PDB entry 4YMN | X-ray diffraction, 2.59 A resolution | chains A and T of the 4 polymer chains in the assembly

# Chain A
Molecule: DNA polymerase beta
Organism: Homo sapiens
Notes: EC 2.7.7.7, 4.2.99.-
UniProtKB: P06746 (DPOLB_HUMAN); numbering as in UniProt (aligned over 1-335)
Sequence (335 residues; row label = number of the first residue in the row):
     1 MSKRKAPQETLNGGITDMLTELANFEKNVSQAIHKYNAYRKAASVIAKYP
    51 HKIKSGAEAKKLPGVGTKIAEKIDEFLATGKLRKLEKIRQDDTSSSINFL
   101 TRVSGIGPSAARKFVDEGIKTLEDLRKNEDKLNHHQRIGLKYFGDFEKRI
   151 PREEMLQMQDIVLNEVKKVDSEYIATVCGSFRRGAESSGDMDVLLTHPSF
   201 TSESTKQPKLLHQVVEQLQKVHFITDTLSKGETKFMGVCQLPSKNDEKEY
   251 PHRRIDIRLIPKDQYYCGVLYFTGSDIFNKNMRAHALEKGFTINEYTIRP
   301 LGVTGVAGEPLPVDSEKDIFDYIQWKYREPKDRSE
Unresolved in the structure: 1-6, 205-206
Ion coordination: Na+ site 1: Lys-60, Leu-62, Val-65 (shared with 1 residue of chain D); Na+ site 2: Thr-101, Val-103, Ile-106 (shared with 1 residue of chain P); Mg2+: Asp-190 (together with 0KX)
Ligand contacts: 0KX (2'-deoxy-5'-O-[(R)-hydroxy{[(R)-hydroxy(phosphonooxy)phosphoryl]amino}phosphoryl]cytidine): Arg-149, Gly-179, Ser-180, Arg-183, Ser-188, Gly-189, Asp-190, Tyr-271, Phe-272, Gly-274, Asp-276, Asn-279
Curated features (UniProtKB/Swiss-Prot):
  - region: Arg-183 to Asp-192 (DNA-binding)
  - active site: Lys-72 (Nucleophile)
  - binding site (K(+)): Lys-60, Leu-62, Val-65, Thr-101, Val-103, Ile-106
  - binding site (Na(+)): Lys-60, Leu-62, Val-65, Thr-101, Val-103, Ile-106
  - binding site (dATP): Arg-149, Ser-180, Arg-183, Gly-189, Asp-190
  - binding site (dCTP): Arg-149, Ser-180, Arg-183, Gly-189, Asp-190
  - binding site (dGTP): Arg-149, Ser-180, Arg-183, Gly-189, Asp-190, Asp-192
  - binding site (dTTP): Arg-149, Ser-180, Arg-183, Gly-189, Asp-190
  - binding site (Mg(2+)): Asp-190, Asp-192, Asp-256
  - modified residue: Lys-72 (N6-acetyllysine), Arg-83 (Omega-N-methylarginine), Arg-152 (Omega-N-methylarginine)
  - cross-link (Glycyl lysine isopeptide (Lys-Gly)): Lys-41 (interchain with G-Cter in ubiquitin), Lys-61 (interchain with G-Cter in ubiquitin), Lys-81 (interchain with G-Cter in ubiquitin)
  - natural variant: Leu-22 (L22P: Found in a gastric cancer sample; uncertain significance), Tyr-39 (Y39C: Found in a gastric cancer sample; uncertain significance), Gly-118 (G118V: Decreased DNA-directed DNA polymerase activity), Arg-137 (R137Q: Decreased function in base-excision repair), Arg-149 (R149I: Decreased DNA-directed DNA polymerase activity), Asp-160 (D160N: Found in a gastric cancer sample; uncertain significance), Cys-239 (C239R: Found in a gastric cancer sample; uncertain significance), Lys-289 (K289M: Found in a colon cancer sample; uncertain significance), Asn-294 (N294D: Found in a gastric cancer sample; uncertain significance), Glu-295 (E295K: Found in a gastric cancer sample; uncertain significance)
  - mutagenesis: Phe-25 (F25W: No effect on 5'-dRP lyase activity. Decreased ssDNA binding), His-34 (H34G: Decreased 5'-dRP lyase activity. Decreased ssDNA binding), Lys-35 (K35A: Decreased 5'-dRP lyase activity. Decreased ssDNA binding. Loss of 5'-dRP lyase activity; when associated with A-68 and A-72. Decreased ssDNA binding; when associated with A-68 and A-72 ...), Tyr-39 (Y39F: No effect on 5'-dRP lyase activity; Y39Q: Abolishes DNA polymerase and 5'-dRP lyase activity), Lys-41 (K41R: Abolishes ubiquitination; when associated with R-61 and R-81), Lys-60 (K60A: Decreased 5'-dRP lyase activity. Decreased ssDNA binding), Lys-61 (K61R: Abolishes ubiquitination; when associated with R-41 and R-81), Lys-68 (K68A: No effect on 5'-dRP lyase activity. Decreased ssDNA binding. Loss of 5'-dRP lyase activity; when associated with A-35 and A-72. Decreased ssDNA binding; when associated with A-35 and A-72 ...), Glu-71 (E71Q: No effect on 5'-dRP lyase activity. No effect on structure shown by circular dichroism. No effect on ssDNA binding), Lys-72 (K72A: Severely reduced 5'-dRP lyase activity. Does not affect ssDNA binding. Loss of 5'-dRP lyase activity; when associated with A-35 and A-68. Decreased ssDNA binding ...), Glu-75 (E75A: Slightly decreased 5'-dRP lyase activity. Decreased ssDNA binding. No effect on structure shown by circular dichroism), Lys-81 (K81R: Abolishes ubiquitination; when associated with R-41 and R-61), 5 further mutagenesis entries in UniProt
What the authors report for this chain:
  - conformationally variable residues (helix shift): Asn-279, Arg-283
  - binding site for DNA 16-mer (template) (chain T): Tyr-271
  - catalytic residues: Asp-256 (proposed by the authors, not directly observed)

# Chain T
Molecule: DNA 16-mer (template)
Sequence (16 nucleotides; each row starts with the number of its first residue):
     1 CCGACXTCGCATCAGC
Modified residues: 7BG (2-amino-7-benzyl-9-(2-deoxy-2-fluoro-5-O-phosphono-beta-D-arabinofuranosyl)-6-oxo-6,9-dihydro-1H-purin-7-ium) at position 6

# Interface between chain A and chain T
Pairs across the interface (20):
  His-34(A) / DC5(T)  stacking on the base
  Tyr-36(A) / 7BG_6(T)  base contact
  Asn-37(A) / 7BG_6(T)  base contact
  Arg-40(A) / 7BG_6(T)  base contact
  Asn-133(A) / DT12(T)  phosphate contact
  His-134(A) / DT12(T)  phosphate contact
  Ser-229(A) / DC10(T)  phosphate contact
  Ser-229(A) / DA11(T)  sugar contact
  Lys-230(A) / DC10(T)  hydrogen bond to the phosphate
  Lys-230(A) / DA11(T)  hydrogen bond to the phosphate
  Gly-231(A) / DC10(T)  phosphate contact
  Glu-232(A) / DC10(T)  hydrogen bond to the phosphate
  Thr-233(A) / DG9(T)  hydrogen bond to the phosphate
  Thr-233(A) / DC10(T)  hydrogen bond to the phosphate
  Lys-234(A) / DG9(T)  hydrogen bond to the base
  Lys-234(A) / DC10(T)  hydrogen bond to the phosphate
  Tyr-271(A) / 7BG_6(T)  base contact
  Glu-295(A) / DC8(T)  sugar contact
  Tyr-296(A) / DC8(T)  hydrogen bond to the phosphate
  Tyr-296(A) / DG9(T)  hydrogen bond to the phosphate
Also at the interface, not in a pair above, chain A (17 interface residues in all): Ile-33, Leu-228

# Summary
17 residues of chain A and 7 residues of chain T are in contact, with 9 hydrogen bonds and 1 aromatic stacking
contact. Among the polar pairs are Lys-234(A)/DG9(T), Lys-230(A)/DC10(T) and Lys-230(A)/DA11(T). Bound to
chain A: compound 0KX. The paper reports the catalytic residue Asp-256(A); a binding site for DNA 16-mer
(template) (chain T) at Tyr-271(A).
Chain A is DNA polymerase beta (Homo sapiens) and chain T is DNA 16-mer (template); the structure, Structure
of human DNA polymerase beta complexed with N7BG in the template base paired with incoming ..., was determined
by X-ray diffraction, deposited together with 5EOZ, 4YMO and 4YN4.
